Entry 9C0R (electron microscopy, 2.80 A resolution); this record covers chains C and D of the 4 polymer chains in the assembly.

== Chain C (and D) ==
Protein: Acetyl-CoA decarbonylase/synthase complex subunit epsilon 2
Organism: Methanosarcina thermophila
Notes: chain D of this document is another copy of the same molecule, construct and numbering; everything in this record applies to it too
UniProtKB: Q9C4Z3 (ACDE2_METTE); residues 1-170 here = UniProt positions 1-170
Chain sequence (170 residues; numbered 1 to 170; the number before each row is that of its first residue):
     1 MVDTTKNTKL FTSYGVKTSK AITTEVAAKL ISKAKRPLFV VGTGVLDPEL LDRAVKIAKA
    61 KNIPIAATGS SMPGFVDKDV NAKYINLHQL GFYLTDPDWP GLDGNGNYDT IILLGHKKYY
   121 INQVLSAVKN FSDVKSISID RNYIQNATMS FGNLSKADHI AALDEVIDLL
Unresolved in the structure: 1-2

== Chain C / chain D interface ==
Contacting residue pairs - 8 pairs, chain C then chain D:
  Leu10(C) - Val16(D)
  Phe11(C) - Val16(D)
  Thr12(C) - Val16(D)
  Ser13(C) - Val16(D)
  Val16(C) - Leu10(D)
  Val16(C) - Phe11(D)
  Val16(C) - Thr12(D)
  Val16(C) - Ser13(D)
Also at the interface, not in a pair above, chain C (6 interface residues in all): Gly15
Also at the interface, not in a pair above, chain D (6 interface residues in all): Gly15

== In short ==
Chain C and chain D each contribute 6 residues to their interface.
Chain C and chain D are both Acetyl-CoA decarbonylase/synthase complex subunit epsilon 2 (Methanosarcina
thermophila); the structure, Carbon monoxide dehydrogenase (CODH) from Methanosarcina thermophila, specimen
prepared on chameleon plunger, was determined by electron microscopy (same publication as 9C0Q, 9C0S and
9C0T).
